PDB entry 4K98 | X-ray diffraction, 1.94 A resolution | chains A and D of the 3 polymer chains in the assembly

Chain A:
Molecule: Cyclic GMP-AMP synthase
Organism: Mus musculus
Notes: EC 2.7.7.-; fragment: c-terminal domain
Reference sequence: Q8C6L5 (CGAS_MOUSE); residues 147-507 here = UniProt positions 147-507
Amino-acid sequence (362 residues; each row starts with the number of its first residue):
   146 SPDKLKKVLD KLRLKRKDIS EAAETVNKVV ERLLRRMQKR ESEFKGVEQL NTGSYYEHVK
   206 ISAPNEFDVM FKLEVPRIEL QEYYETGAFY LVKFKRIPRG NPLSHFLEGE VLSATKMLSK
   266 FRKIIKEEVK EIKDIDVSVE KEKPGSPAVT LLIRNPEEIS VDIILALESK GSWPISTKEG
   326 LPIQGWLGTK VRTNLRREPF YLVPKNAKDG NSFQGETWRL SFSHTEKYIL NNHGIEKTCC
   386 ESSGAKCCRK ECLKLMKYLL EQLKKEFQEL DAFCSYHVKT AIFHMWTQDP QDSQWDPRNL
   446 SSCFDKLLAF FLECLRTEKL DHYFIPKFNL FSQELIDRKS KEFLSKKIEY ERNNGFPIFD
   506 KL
Disordered / not traced: 146-148, 241-244, 507
Differences from the reference sequence: expression tag (146)
Bound ions: Mg2+ site 1: Glu211, Asp213 (together with GTP); Mg2+ site 2: Glu211, Asp213, Asp307 (together with GTP, guanosine-5'-monophosphate); Zn2+: His378, Cys384, Cys385, Cys392
Ligand contacts: guanosine-5'-monophosphate / GTP: Thr197, Gly198, Ser199, Lys205, Glu211, Asp213, Met215, Ser291, Pro292, Ala293, Asp307, Ile309, Val348, Lys350, Arg364, Ser366, Ser368, Lys402, Cys419, Ser420, Tyr421, His467
Curated features (UniProtKB/Swiss-Prot):
  - region: Lys372 to Lys395 (DNA-binding)
  - motif: Leu154 to Leu159 (Nuclear export signal), Asp281 to Ser291 (Nuclear localization signal)
  - binding site (GTP): Thr197, Asp307, Arg364 to Glu371
  - binding site (ATP): Ser199, Glu371, Lys402, Ser420 to Lys424
  - binding site (Mg(2+)): Glu211, Asp213, Asp307
  - binding site (2',3'-cGAMP): Asp213, Gly290, Asp307, Lys350, Arg364 to Ser366
  - binding site (Zn(2+)): His378, Cys384, Cys385, Cys392
  - site: Arg241 (Arginine-anchor), Asp307, Ile308 (Cleavage)
  - modified residue: Lys156 (N6-lactoyllysine), Glu176 (PolyADP-ribosyl glutamic acid), Ser199 (Phosphoserine), Tyr201 (Phosphotyrosine), Glu272 (5-glutamyl polyglutamate), Ser291 (Phosphoserine), Glu302 (5-glutamyl glutamate), Lys372 (N6-acetyllysine), Lys382 (N6-acetyllysine), Lys402 (N6-acetyllysine), Ser420 (Phosphoserine), Lys491 (N6-methyllysine)
  - lipidation (S-palmitoyl cysteine): Cys392, Cys393, Cys459
  - cross-link (Glycyl lysine isopeptide (Lys-Gly)): Lys217 (interchain with G-Cter in SUMO), Lys271 (interchain with G-Cter in ubiquitin), Lys335 (interchain with G-Cter in SUMO), Lys372 (interchain with G-Cter in SUMO), Lys382 (interchain with G-Cter in SUMO), Lys399 (interchain with G-Cter in ubiquitin), Lys402 (interchain with G-Cter in ubiquitin), Lys409 (interchain with G-Cter in ubiquitin), Lys410 (interchain with G-Cter in ubiquitin), Lys464 (interchain with G-Cter in SUMO)
What the authors report for this chain:
  - binding site for the ligand GTP: Tyr421
  - binding site for guanosine-5'-monophosphate: Thr197, Arg364, Ser366, Ser368
  - Mg2+ coordination: Glu211, Asp213, Asp307
  - mutagenesis - R158A/R161A/K395A, S165A/N172A/K372A, N196A/Y200A/K372A, E211A: abolished catalytic activity
  - mutagenesis - R158A/R161A/K395A, S165A/N172A/K372A, N196A/Y200A/K372A, G198P, E211A, D213A, D307A, E371A/K424A, K402A/S420A: abolished signaling
  - mutagenesis - R161A, S199A: unchanged catalytic activity
  - mutagenesis - R161A: unchanged signaling
  - mutagenesis - S165A/N172A/Y200A, G198A, G198A/S199A, S199A, R364A/Y421A, R364A, E371A, K402A, S420A, Y421A, K424A: decreased signaling
  - mutagenesis - S199A: decreased catalytic activity

Chain D:
Molecule: DNA-f
Sequence (17 nucleotides; numbered 1 to 17; the number before each row is that of its first residue):
     1 AAATTGCCGA AGACGAA
Disordered / not traced: 16-17

How chain A and chain D interact:
Contacting residue pairs (14):
  Arg158(A) with DG12(D), salt bridge to the phosphate
  Leu159(A) with DG12(D), sugar contact
  Lys160(A) with DA13(D), phosphate contact
  Arg161(A) with DG12(D), hydrogen bond to the phosphate; DA13(D), hydrogen bond to the phosphate
  Arg180(A) with DA3(D), salt bridge to the phosphate
  Lys184(A) with DA3(D), salt bridge to the phosphate
  His203(A) with DA10(D), phosphate contact; DA11(D), phosphate contact
  Asn376(A) with DA10(D), sugar contact
  Cys385(A) with DA10(D), phosphate contact
  Glu386(A) with DA10(D), phosphate contact
  Lys395(A) with DA10(D), phosphate contact; DA11(D), salt bridge to the phosphate
Interface residues without a listed pair, chain A (14 interface residues in all): Ile164, Ser387, Lys399
Interface residues without a listed pair, chain D (7 interface residues in all): DA2, DT4

Overview:
Chain A and chain D form an interface of 14 and 7 residues respectively, with 2 hydrogen bonds and 4 salt
bridges. Among the polar pairs are Arg161(A)-DG12(D), Arg161(A)-DA13(D) and Arg158(A)-DG12(D). From the paper:
a binding site for guanosine-5'-monophosphate at Thr197(A), Arg364(A) and Ser366(A) among others;
S165A/N172A/Y200A, G198A and G198A/S199A of chain A, among others, reduce signaling; 21 substitutions were
tested in all.
Here chain A is Cyclic GMP-AMP synthase (Mus musculus) and chain D is DNA-f. Entry 4K98 (Structure of Ternary
Complex of cGAS with dsDNA and Bound 5 -pppG(2 ,5 )pG) was determined by X-ray diffraction (same publication
as 4K96, 4K97, 4K99, 4K9A and 4K9B).
